Entry 5W6P (X-ray diffraction, 2.33 A resolution); this record covers chains A and B of the 3 polymer chains in the assembly.

[Chain A (and B)]
Protein: tailspike protein 2
Source organism: Escherichia phage Cba120
Notes: chain B of this document is another copy of the same molecule, construct and numbering; everything in this record applies to it too
Reference sequence: G3M190 (G3M190_9CAUD); residues 246-921 here = UniProt positions 246-921
Amino-acid sequence (680 residues; each row starts with the number of its first residue):
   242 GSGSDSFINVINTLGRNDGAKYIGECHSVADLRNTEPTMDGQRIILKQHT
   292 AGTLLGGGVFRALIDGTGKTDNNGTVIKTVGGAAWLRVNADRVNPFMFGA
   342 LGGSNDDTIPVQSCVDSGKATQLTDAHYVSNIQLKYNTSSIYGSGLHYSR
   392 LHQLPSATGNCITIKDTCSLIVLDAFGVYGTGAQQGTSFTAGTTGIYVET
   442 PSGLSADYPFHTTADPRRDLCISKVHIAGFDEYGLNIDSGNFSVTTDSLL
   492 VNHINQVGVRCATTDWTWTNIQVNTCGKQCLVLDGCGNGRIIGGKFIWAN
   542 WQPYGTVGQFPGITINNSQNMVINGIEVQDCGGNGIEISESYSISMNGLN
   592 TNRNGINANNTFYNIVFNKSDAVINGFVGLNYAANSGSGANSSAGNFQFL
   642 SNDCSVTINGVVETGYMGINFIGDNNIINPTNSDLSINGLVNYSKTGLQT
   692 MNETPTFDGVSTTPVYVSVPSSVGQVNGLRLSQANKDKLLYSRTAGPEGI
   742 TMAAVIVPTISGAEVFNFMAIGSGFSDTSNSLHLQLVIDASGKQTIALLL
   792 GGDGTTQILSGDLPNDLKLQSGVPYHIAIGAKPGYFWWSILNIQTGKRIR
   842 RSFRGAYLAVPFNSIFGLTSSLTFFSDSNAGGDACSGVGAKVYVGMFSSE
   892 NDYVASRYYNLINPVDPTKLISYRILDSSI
Unresolved in the structure: 242-245
Construct notes: expression tag (242-245)
Bound ions: Zn2+ site 1 near Asp272 (its only coordinating residue here); Zn2+ site 2 near Asp366 (its only coordinating residue here); Zn2+ site 3: Asp407, Ser443; Zn2+ site 4: Asp488 (shared with Asp488(B) of chain B; 1 residue of chain C); Zn2+ site 5: Asp699 (shared with 1 residue of chain D); Zn2+ site 6: His774, Asp868
What the authors report for this chain:
  - mutagenesis - D571A: decreased expression
  - mutagenesis - D571N: decreased stability
  - mutagenesis - D506A, K536A, Q570A, Y623F: unchanged binding to O157 E. coli
  - mutagenesis - D506A: unchanged catalytic activity on 0157 O-antigen
  - mutagenesis - D506A: unchanged stability
  - mutagenesis - K536A, Q570A, Y623F: unchanged catalytic activity on 0157 O- antigen

[Interface between chain A and chain B]
Pairs across the interface - 149 pairs, chain A then chain B:
  Ser247(A) with Ser247(B)
  Asn250(A) with Phe248(B)
  Val251(A) with Phe248(B), hydrophobic; Val251(B), hydrophobic
  Thr254(A) with Phe248(B)
  Leu255(A) with Leu255(B), hydrophobic
  Tyr263(A) with Leu255(B); Gly256(B)
  Ile264(A) with Leu255(B); Gly260(B); Ala261(B); Ile264(B), hydrophobic
  Gly265(A) with Leu255(B), hydrogen bond (backbone-backbone); Gly256(B); Arg257(B); Asn258(B)
  Glu266(A) with Arg257(B); Asn258(B)
  Cys267(A) with Asn258(B)
  His268(A) with Asn258(B)
  Asp272(A) with Asn258(B)
  Thr276(A) with Asp259(B)
  Thr279(A) with Lys262(B), hydrogen bond
  Asp281(A) with Lys288(B)
  Gly282(A) with Lys288(B); Leu295(B)
  Gln283(A) with Asp259(B); Lys262(B)
  Arg284(A) with Ala261(B); Lys262(B); Ile264(B); Ile286(B)
  Ile285(A) with Asn258(B); Asp259(B)
  Ile286(A) with Ala261(B), hydrophobic
  Arg302(A) with Glu266(B), salt bridge; Ile286(B); Lys288(B); Leu295(B)
  Ala331(A) with Asn335(B); Thr365(B)
  Asp332(A) with Gln363(B); Thr365(B)
  Arg333(A) with Gln363(B); Gly384(B), hydrogen bond (side chain-backbone); Ser385(B), hydrogen bond
  Ala361(A) with Ser385(B); Tyr389(B), hydrogen bond (backbone-side chain)
  Asn378(A) with His388(B); Tyr389(B)
  Thr379(A) with Tyr389(B)
  Ser381(A) with Ser385(B), hydrogen bond (side chain-backbone)
  Tyr383(A) with Gly384(B); Ser385(B); Gly386(B); Ala416(B)
  Leu411(A) with Gly386(B); Leu387(B), hydrogen bond (backbone-backbone); His388(B); His467(B); Leu491(B), hydrophobic
  Val413(A) with Leu387(B), hydrophobic
  Ser446(A) with Gln426(B)
  Ala447(A) with Gln426(B)
  Asp448(A) with Gln425(B); Gln426(B)
  Tyr449(A) with Gln425(B); Gln426(B), hydrogen bond (backbone-backbone); Leu491(B); Asn493(B), hydrogen bond; His494(B)
  Pro450(A) with His388(B); Tyr420(B); Ala424(B); Gln425(B)
  Phe451(A) with His388(B); Arg391(B); Tyr420(B), hydrophobic; Gln425(B)
  Arg458(A) with Gln426(B), hydrogen bond
  Asp460(A) with Leu387(B); Leu491(B)
  Cys462(A) with Lys465(B)
  Ser464(A) with Lys465(B)
  Ser484(A) with Gln513(B), hydrogen bond
  Thr486(A) with Ser489(B); Asn511(B), hydrogen bond
  Asp488(A) with Asp488(B)
  Asp506(A) with Lys536(B), salt bridge; Gln570(B)
  Thr508(A) with Asn511(B)
  Asn529(A) with Lys536(B); Glu568(B); Gln570(B); Asn591(B), hydrogen bond; Asn593(B), hydrogen bond
  Arg531(A) with Gly535(B); Lys536(B); Gly566(B); Glu568(B), salt bridge
  Ile533(A) with Ile533(B), hydrophobic; Gly534(B)
  Gln560(A) with Leu621(B)
  Asn561(A) with Asn591(B); Asn593(B); Val619(B); Gly620(B); Leu621(B), hydrogen bond (side chain-backbone)
  Val563(A) with Gly566(B); Gly589(B)
  Asn565(A) with Asn588(B), hydrogen bond (side chain-backbone)
  Tyr583(A) with Leu621(B), hydrophobic; Thr655(B); Gly656(B); Tyr657(B)
  Ser584(A) with Val619(B)
  Ser586(A) with Gly589(B); Gly617(B), hydrogen bond (side chain-backbone); Val619(B)
  Asn588(A) with Gly589(B); Gly617(B)
  Asp612(A) with Thr655(B); Arg845(B), salt bridge
  Val614(A) with Gly651(B); Val652(B), hydrophobic
  Asn616(A) with Gly617(B)
  Asn643(A) with Lys823(B), hydrogen bond (backbone-side chain); Pro824(B)
  Asp644(A) with Gly825(B); Arg845(B), hydrogen bond (backbone-side chain)
  Ser646(A) with Ser890(B)
  Asn673(A) with Pro738(B); Lys823(B)
  Asp675(A) with Phe888(B); Ser890(B)
  Ser685(A) with Met887(B)
  Lys686(A) with Met887(B); Thr909(B); Lys910(B)
  Thr687(A) with Thr909(B), hydrogen bond (side chain-backbone)
  Gly688(A) with Thr691(B); Met692(B), hydrogen bond (backbone-backbone); Thr909(B), hydrogen bond (backbone-backbone); Leu911(B)
  Leu689(A) with Gln690(B); Thr909(B)
  Gln690(A) with Gln690(B), hydrogen bond (backbone-backbone); Thr691(B); Met692(B)
Also at the interface, not in a pair above, chain A (79 interface residues in all): Met280, Ala303, Leu304, Gly359, Lys360, Ile412, Thr510, Val682
Also at the interface, not in a pair above, chain B (88 interface residues in all): Asp246, Ile252, His393, Asn565, Ile567, Leu590, Asn616, Phe618, Leu689, Glu739, Tyr826, Gly846, Pro908, Ile912

[Overview]
The interface between chain A and chain B involves 79 residues on one side and 88 on the other, with 23
hydrogen bonds and 4 salt bridges. Polar contacts include Arg302(A)-Glu266(B), Asp506(A)-Lys536(B) and
Arg531(A)-Glu568(B). The paper reports that D571A of chain A reduces expression; D571N of chain A reduces
stability; 6 substitutions were tested in all.
Chain A and chain B are both tailspike protein 2 (Escherichia phage Cba120); the structure, Crystal structure
of Bacteriophage CBA120 tailspike protein 2 enzymatically active domain (TSP2dN, orf211), was determined by
X-ray diffraction together with 5W6F, 5W6H and 5W6S from the same study.
